6HE7 - chains 5 and 6 of the 14 polymer chains in the assembly; structure by electron microscopy, 3.69 A resolution.

# Chain 5 (and 6)
Molecule: Proteasome subunit beta
From: Archaeoglobus fulgidus DSM 4304
Notes: EC 3.4.25.1; chain 6 of this document is another copy of the same molecule, construct and numbering; everything in this record applies to it too
Reference sequence: Q9P996 (PSB_ARCFU); numbering as in UniProt (aligned over 12-213)
Chain sequence (202 residues; row label = number of the first residue in the row):
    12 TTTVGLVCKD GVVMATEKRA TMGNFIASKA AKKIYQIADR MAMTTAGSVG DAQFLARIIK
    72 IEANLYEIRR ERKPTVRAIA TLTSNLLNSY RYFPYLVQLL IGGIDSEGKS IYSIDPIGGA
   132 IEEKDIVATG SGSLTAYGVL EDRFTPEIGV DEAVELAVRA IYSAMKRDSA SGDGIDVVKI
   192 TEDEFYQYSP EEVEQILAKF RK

# Chain 5 / chain 6 interface
Residue-residue contacts (35; chain 5 residue first):
  Asn35(5) - Leu145(6)
  Phe36(5) - Gln109(6)
  Phe36(5) - Thr140(6)
  Phe36(5) - Gly141(6)
  Phe36(5) - Ser144(6)
  Ile37(5) - Tyr148(6)  hydrophobic
  Ala38(5) - Ala139(6)
  Ala38(5) - Thr140(6)
  Ala38(5) - Tyr148(6)
  Ser39(5) - Glu134(6)  hydrogen bond
  Ser39(5) - Val138(6)
  Ser39(5) - Tyr148(6)
  Lys40(5) - Tyr148(6)
  Ala41(5) - Glu133(6)
  Ala41(5) - Lys135(6)
  Ala42(5) - Ile132(6)  hydrophobic
  Gly61(5) - Asp126(6)
  Gly61(5) - Gly129(6)
  Gly61(5) - Gly130(6)
  Asp62(5) - Arg102(6)  salt bridge
  Asp62(5) - Ile128(6)
  Gln64(5) - Gly130(6)
  Gln64(5) - Ala131(6)
  Gln64(5) - Ile132(6)
  Phe65(5) - Ser95(6)
  Phe65(5) - Asn96(6)
  Phe65(5) - Asn99(6)
  Phe65(5) - Gly130(6)
  Arg68(5) - Asn96(6)
  Arg68(5) - Gly130(6)
  Phe104(5) - Tyr103(6)  hydrophobic
  Pro105(5) - Arg102(6)  hydrogen bond (backbone-side chain)
  Pro105(5) - Tyr103(6)
  Tyr106(5) - Asn99(6)
  Tyr106(5) - Arg102(6)
Interface residues without a listed pair, chain 6 (25 interface residues in all): Thr92, Ser124, Glu152

# Overview
16 residues of chain 5 face 25 of chain 6 across their interface; the contacts include 2 hydrogen bonds and 1
salt bridge. Among the polar pairs are Asp62(5)-Arg102(6), Ser39(5)-Glu134(6) and Pro105(5)-Arg102(6).
Chain 5 and chain 6 are both Proteasome subunit beta (Archaeoglobus fulgidus DSM 4304); the structure, 20S
proteasome from Archaeoglobus fulgidus, was determined by electron microscopy, deposited together with 6HE5,
6HE8, 6HE9, 6HEA, 6HEC and 6HED.
